PDB entry 6Q8X | X-ray diffraction, 3.51 A resolution | chains 4 and 5 of the 16 polymer chains in the assembly

[Chain 4]
Protein: NADH-quinone oxidoreductase subunit 4
From: Thermus thermophilus (strain HB8 / ATCC 27634 / DSM 579)
Notes: EC 1.6.5.11
UniProtKB: Q56220 (NQO4_THET8); numbering as in UniProt (aligned over 1-409)
Amino-acid sequence (409 residues; row label = number of the first residue in the row):
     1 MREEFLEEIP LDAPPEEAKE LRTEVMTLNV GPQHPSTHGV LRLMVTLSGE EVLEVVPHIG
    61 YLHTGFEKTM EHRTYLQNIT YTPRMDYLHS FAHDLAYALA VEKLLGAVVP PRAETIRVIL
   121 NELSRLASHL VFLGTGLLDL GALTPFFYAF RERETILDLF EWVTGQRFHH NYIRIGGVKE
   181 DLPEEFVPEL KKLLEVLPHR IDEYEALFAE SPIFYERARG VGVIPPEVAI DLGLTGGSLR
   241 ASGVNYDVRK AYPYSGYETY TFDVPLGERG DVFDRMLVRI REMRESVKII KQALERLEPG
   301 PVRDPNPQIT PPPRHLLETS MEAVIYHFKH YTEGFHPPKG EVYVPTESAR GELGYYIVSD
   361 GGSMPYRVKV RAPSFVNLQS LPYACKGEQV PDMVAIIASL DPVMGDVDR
Not modelled in the structure: 1-25
Ligand contacts: Pyridaben (HQK): Gln33, Ser36, His38, Gly39, Val40, Tyr87, Leu88, Thr135, Leu138, Pro402, Val403
From the paper describing this entry:
  - binding site for Pyridaben: Gln33, Tyr87
  - catalytic residues: His38, Tyr87 (proposed by the authors, not directly observed)

[Chain 5]
Protein: NADH-quinone oxidoreductase subunit 5
From: Thermus thermophilus (strain HB8 / ATCC 27634 / DSM 579)
Notes: EC 1.6.5.11
UniProtKB: Q56219 (NQO5_THET8); residue numbers follow UniProt; this construct covers 1-207
Amino-acid sequence (207 residues; each row starts with the number of its first residue):
     1 MRLERVLEEA RAKGYPIEDN GLGNLWVVLP RERFKEEMAH YKAMGFNFLA DIVGLDYLTY
    61 PDPRPERFAV VYELVSLPGW KDGDGSRFFV RVYVPEEDPR LPTVTDLWGS ANFLEREVYD
   121 LFGIVFEGHP DLRKILTPED LEGHPLRKDY PLGETPTLFR EGRYIIPAEF RAALTGKDPG
   181 LTFYKGGSRK GYRSLWADLK KAREVKG
Not modelled in the structure: 197-207

[How chain 4 and chain 5 interact]
Contacting residue pairs (111):
  Pro57(4) - Phe113(5)  hydrophobic
  Ile59(4) - Ile135(5)
  Gly60(4) - Ile135(5)
  Gly60(4) - Leu136(5)
  His63(4) - Leu136(5)
  Glu67(4) - Glu117(5)
  Glu67(4) - Leu146(5)
  Lys68(4) - Pro145(5)  hydrogen bond (side chain-backbone)
  Lys68(4) - Leu146(5)
  Lys68(4) - Arg147(5)
  Lys68(4) - Tyr150(5)  hydrogen bond (side chain-backbone)
  Lys68(4) - Leu152(5)
  Glu71(4) - Lys148(5)  salt bridge
  His72(4) - Leu152(5)
  His72(4) - Arg171(5)  hydrogen bond (backbone-side chain)
  Arg73(4) - Arg171(5)
  Thr74(4) - Ala173(5)
  Lys103(4) - Leu22(5)  hydrogen bond (side chain-backbone)
  Leu104(4) - Arg193(5)  hydrogen bond (backbone-side chain)
  Leu105(4) - Arg193(5)
  Leu105(4) - Ser194(5)
  Gly106(4) - Ser194(5)
  Pro226(4) - Trp80(5)  hydrophobic
  Ile230(4) - Asn47(5)
  Ile230(4) - Leu77(5)  hydrophobic
  Ile230(4) - Trp80(5)
  Asp231(4) - Leu107(5)
  Asp231(4) - Trp108(5)
  Asp231(4) - Gly109(5)  hydrogen bond (side chain-backbone)
  Asp231(4) - Ser110(5)  hydrogen bond (backbone-side chain)
  Leu232(4) - Ser110(5)  hydrogen bond (backbone-side chain)
  Gly233(4) - Phe48(5)
  Gly233(4) - Ser110(5)
  Thr235(4) - Phe48(5)
  Gly243(4) - Trp80(5)
  Val244(4) - Leu77(5)  hydrophobic
  Val244(4) - Trp80(5)  hydrophobic
  Asn245(4) - Gly79(5)
  Tyr246(4) - Phe48(5)
  Tyr246(4) - Leu77(5)
  Tyr246(4) - Pro78(5)
  Tyr246(4) - Arg87(5)  hydrogen bond
  Tyr252(4) - Val75(5)
  Tyr252(4) - Gly85(5)  hydrogen bond (side chain-backbone)
  Tyr252(4) - Arg87(5)
  Asn306(4) - Tyr192(5)  hydrogen bond
  Asn306(4) - Ser194(5)
  Gln308(4) - Ser188(5)  hydrogen bond
  Gln308(4) - Tyr192(5)
  Thr332(4) - Ala172(5)
  Thr332(4) - Ala173(5)
  Glu333(4) - Ala173(5)
  Glu333(4) - Arg189(5)  salt bridge
  His336(4) - Ser188(5)
  His336(4) - Arg189(5)  hydrogen bond (side chain-backbone)
  His336(4) - Gly191(5)
  His336(4) - Tyr192(5)  hydrogen bond (backbone-backbone)
  Pro337(4) - Gly191(5)
  Pro337(4) - Tyr192(5)
  Pro338(4) - Tyr192(5)
  Pro338(4) - Arg193(5)
  Lys339(4) - Tyr60(5)
  Lys339(4) - Asp62(5)  salt bridge
  Gly340(4) - Tyr60(5)
  Glu341(4) - Asn20(5)
  Glu341(4) - Trp26(5)
  Glu341(4) - Tyr57(5)  hydrogen bond
  Glu341(4) - Arg91(5)  salt bridge
  Val342(4) - Leu22(5)  hydrophobic
  Tyr343(4) - Asn24(5)
  Glu352(4) - Phe48(5)
  Glu352(4) - Ala50(5)
  Glu352(4) - Arg87(5)  salt bridge
  Tyr356(4) - Trp26(5)  hydrogen bond
  Tyr356(4) - Val53(5)  hydrophobic
  Tyr356(4) - Leu55(5)  hydrophobic
  Tyr356(4) - Arg91(5)  hydrogen bond
  Ser359(4) - Tyr60(5)
  Asp360(4) - Tyr60(5)
  Asp360(4) - Pro61(5)
  Asp360(4) - Thr175(5)  hydrogen bond
  Asp360(4) - Gly176(5)  hydrogen bond (side chain-backbone)
  Gly361(4) - Arg189(5)
  Gly362(4) - Leu174(5)
  Gly362(4) - Thr175(5)
  Ser363(4) - Leu174(5)  hydrogen bond (backbone-backbone)
  Met364(4) - Ala173(5)  hydrophobic
  Met364(4) - Leu174(5)
  Met364(4) - Thr175(5)
  Tyr366(4) - Asp56(5)  hydrogen bond (side chain-backbone)
  Tyr366(4) - Tyr57(5)
  Tyr366(4) - Leu58(5)  hydrogen bond (side chain-backbone)
  Tyr366(4) - Thr59(5)  hydrogen bond (side chain-backbone)
  Tyr366(4) - Tyr60(5)  hydrogen bond (side chain-backbone)
  Tyr366(4) - Lys148(5)  hydrogen bond (backbone-side chain)
  Arg367(4) - Val53(5)
  Arg367(4) - Gly54(5)  hydrogen bond (side chain-backbone)
  Arg367(4) - Leu55(5)
  Arg367(4) - Leu146(5)
  Lys369(4) - Val53(5)
  Lys369(4) - Glu117(5)  salt bridge
  Arg371(4) - Ala50(5)  hydrogen bond (side chain-backbone)
  Arg371(4) - Asp51(5)
  Phe375(4) - Leu114(5)  hydrophobic
  Val376(4) - Leu114(5)  hydrophobic
  Gln379(4) - Gly109(5)
  Gln379(4) - Ser110(5)  hydrogen bond (side chain-backbone)
  Gln379(4) - Asn112(5)
  Gln379(4) - Phe113(5)  hydrogen bond (side chain-backbone)
  Asp408(4) - Leu136(5)
  Arg409(4) - Glu117(5)  salt bridge
Other interface residues (no listed pair), chain 4 (62 interface residues in all): His58, Thr69, Glu227, Leu239, Ala251, Ile309, Pro345, Val358
Other interface residues (no listed pair), chain 5 (67 interface residues in all): Ile52, Val71, Glu73, Lys81, Phe89, Ala111, Leu121, Phe122, Arg133, Thr137, Glu154, Lys185, Lys190

[In short]
62 residues of chain 4 and 67 residues of chain 5 are in contact, with 29 hydrogen bonds and 7 salt bridges.
Polar contacts include Glu71(4)-Lys148(5), Glu333(4)-Arg189(5) and Lys339(4)-Asp62(5). Ligands of chain 4:
Pyridaben. From the paper: catalytic residues His38(4) and Tyr87(4); a binding site for Pyridaben at Gln33(4)
and Tyr87(4).
Chain 4 is NADH-quinone oxidoreductase subunit 4 and chain 5 is NADH-quinone oxidoreductase subunit 5, both
from Thermus thermophilus (strain HB8 / ATCC 27634 / DSM 579); the structure, Respiratory complex I from
Thermus thermophilus with bound Pyridaben, was determined by X-ray diffraction together with 6I0D, 6I1P, 6Q8O,
6Q8W, 6Y11, 6ZIY and 3 further entries from the same study.
